9LZL - chains G and J of the 12 polymer chains in the assembly; structure by electron microscopy, 3.10 A resolution.

Chain G:
Molecule: Capsid protein alpha
Source organism: Flock house virus
Notes: EC 3.4.23.44
Reference sequence: P12870 (CAPSD_FHV); numbering as in UniProt (aligned over 1-363)
Amino-acid sequence (363 residues; numbered 1 to 363; the number before each row is that of its first residue):
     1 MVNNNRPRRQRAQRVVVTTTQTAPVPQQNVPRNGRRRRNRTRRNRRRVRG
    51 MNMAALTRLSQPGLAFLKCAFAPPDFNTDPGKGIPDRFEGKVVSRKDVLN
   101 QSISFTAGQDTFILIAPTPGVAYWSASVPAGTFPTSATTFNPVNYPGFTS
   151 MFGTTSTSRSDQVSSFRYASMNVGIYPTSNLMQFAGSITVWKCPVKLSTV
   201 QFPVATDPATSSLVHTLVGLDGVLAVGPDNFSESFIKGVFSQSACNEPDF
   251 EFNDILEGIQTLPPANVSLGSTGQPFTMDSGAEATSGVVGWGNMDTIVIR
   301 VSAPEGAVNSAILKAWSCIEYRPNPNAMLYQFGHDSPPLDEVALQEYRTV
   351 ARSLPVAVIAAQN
Not modelled in the structure: 1-23, 33-57
Disulfides: C69-C318
Curated features (UniProtKB/Swiss-Prot):
  - active site: D75
  - binding site (Ca(2+)): D161, D221, D249, E251, G273
  - site: N363 (Cleavage)
  - mutagenesis: N363 (N363A/D/T: Prevents maturation cleavage)

Chain J:
Molecule: Capsid protein alpha
Source organism: Flock house virus
Notes: EC 3.4.23.44
Reference sequence: P12870 (CAPSD_FHV); numbering as in UniProt (aligned over 364-407)
Amino-acid sequence (44 residues; each row starts with the number of its first residue):
   364 ASMWERVKSIIKSSLAAASNIPGPIGVAASGISGLSALFEGFGF
Not modelled in the structure: 364, 378-407
Curated features (UniProtKB/Swiss-Prot):
  - site (Interaction with viral RNA genome): F402, F405, F407
  - mutagenesis: F402 (F402A: Lack in specificity of viral RNA encapsidation), E403 (E403A: No effect on specificity of viral RNA encapsidation), F405 (F405A: Lack in specificity of viral RNA encapsidation), F407 (F407A: Lack in specificity of viral RNA encapsidation)

Chain G / chain J interface:
Pairs across the interface (10):
  K68(G) with W367(J)
  D75(G) with M366(J); W367(J)
  Q242(G) with M366(J)
  T349(G) with I373(J)
  S353(G) with I373(J)
  V358(G) with R369(J)
  Q362(G) with M366(J); R369(J)
  N363(G) with M366(J)
Other interface residues (no listed pair), chain G (17 interface residues in all): L64, L67, F71, A72, F76, F240, E346, V350, L354
Other interface residues (no listed pair), chain J (8 interface residues in all): S365, V370, I374, S377

Overview:
The interface between chain G and chain J involves 17 residues on one side and 8 on the other. Curated
annotation (UniProt) lists active-site residue D75(G), 5 Ca2+-binding residues and one mutagenesis site on
chain G; 4 mutagenesis sites on chain J.
Here chain G is Capsid protein alpha and chain J is Capsid protein alpha, both from Flock house virus. Entry
9LZL (Flat-contact of Flock House Virus early disassembly intermediate) was determined by electron microscopy
(same publication as 9LZW).
